4W4L - chains B and C of the 3 polymer chains in the assembly; structure by X-ray diffraction, 2.45 A resolution.

[Chain B]
Name: PPE family protein PPE41
Source organism: Mycobacterium tuberculosis
UniProtKB: H8ETC6 (H8ETC6_MYCTE); residues 1-174 here = UniProt positions 1-174
Amino-acid sequence (174 residues; row label = number of the first residue in the row):
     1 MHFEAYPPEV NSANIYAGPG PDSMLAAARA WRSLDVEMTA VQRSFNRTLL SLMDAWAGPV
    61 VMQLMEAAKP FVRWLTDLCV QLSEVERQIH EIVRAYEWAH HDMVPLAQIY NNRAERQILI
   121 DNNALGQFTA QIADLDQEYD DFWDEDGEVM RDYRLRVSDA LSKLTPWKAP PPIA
What the authors report for this chain:
  - contacts within the chain: Asn123-Phe128 (hydrogen bond)

[Chain C]
Name: EspG5
Source organism: Mycobacterium tuberculosis
UniProtKB: H8F3E2 (H8F3E2_MYCTE); residue numbers follow UniProt; this construct covers 1-300
Amino-acid sequence (314 residues; each row starts with the number of its first residue):
     1 MDQQSTRTDI TVNVDGFWML QALLDIRHVA PELRCRPYVS TDSNDWLNEH PGMAVMREQG
    61 IVVNDAVNEQ VAARMKVLAA PDLEVVALLS RGKLLYGVID DENQPPGSRD IPDNEFRVVL
   121 ARRGQHWVSA VRVGNDITVD DVTVSDSASI AALVMDGLES IHHADPAAIN AVNVPMEEML
   181 EATKSWQESG FNVFSGGDLR RMGISAATVA ALGQALSDPA AEVAVYARQY RDDAKGPSAS
   241 VLSLKDGSGG RIALYQQART AGSGEAWLAI CPATPQLVQV GVKTVLDTLP YGEWKTHSRV
   301 SSGGGSGGGS GGGS
Unresolved in the structure: 1-5, 303-314
Construct notes: expression tag (301-314)

[Interface between chain B and chain C]
Residue-residue contacts (59; chain B residue first):
  Met1(B) - Trp46(C)
  His2(B) - Val39(C)
  His2(B) - Thr41(C)
  Glu4(B) - Trp18(C)
  Glu4(B) - Pro37(C)
  Glu4(B) - Val39(C)  hydrogen bond (side chain-backbone)
  Pro7(B) - Pro106(C)
  Arg116(B) - Arg34(C)
  Arg116(B) - Tyr96(C)  hydrogen bond (side chain-backbone)
  Arg116(B) - Val98(C)
  Ile120(B) - Tyr96(C)  hydrophobic
  Asp121(B) - Gln187(C)
  Asn122(B) - Lys184(C)  hydrogen bond
  Asn123(B) - Tyr96(C)
  Ala124(B) - Leu216(C)
  Ala124(B) - Lys245(C)  hydrogen bond (backbone-side chain)
  Leu125(B) - Met179(C)  hydrophobic
  Leu125(B) - Leu180(C)  hydrophobic
  Leu125(B) - Thr183(C)
  Leu125(B) - Ser243(C)
  Leu125(B) - Leu254(C)  hydrophobic
  Leu125(B) - Leu268(C)  hydrophobic
  Gly126(B) - Tyr96(C)
  Gly126(B) - Val241(C)
  Gln127(B) - Met176(C)
  Gln127(B) - Val241(C)  hydrogen bond (side chain-backbone)
  Gln127(B) - Leu254(C)
  Gln127(B) - Gln256(C)  hydrogen bond
  Thr129(B) - Leu88(C)
  Thr129(B) - Tyr96(C)
  Thr129(B) - Tyr226(C)
  Ala130(B) - Tyr226(C)  hydrophobic
  Ala130(B) - Pro237(C)  hydrophobic
  Ala133(B) - Pro31(C)
  Ala133(B) - Glu32(C)
  Ala133(B) - Tyr226(C)
  Ala133(B) - Arg228(C)
  Asp134(B) - Pro237(C)
  Gln137(B) - His28(C)
  Gln137(B) - Val29(C)
  Gln137(B) - Pro31(C)
  Gln137(B) - Lys235(C)
  Tyr139(B) - Gly107(C)  hydrogen bond (side chain-backbone)
  Asp140(B) - Pro31(C)
  Asp140(B) - Pro37(C)
  Asp140(B) - Arg109(C)  salt bridge
  Trp143(B) - Arg36(C)
  Trp143(B) - Pro37(C)
  Trp143(B) - Gly107(C)
  Trp143(B) - Arg109(C)
  Asp144(B) - Arg27(C)  salt bridge
  Asp144(B) - Val39(C)
  Glu148(B) - Arg27(C)  salt bridge
  Glu148(B) - Val39(C)
  Arg151(B) - Val39(C)
  Arg151(B) - Ser40(C)  hydrogen bond (side chain-backbone)
  Arg154(B) - Thr41(C)
  Arg154(B) - Asp42(C)  salt bridge
  Leu155(B) - Asp42(C)
Also at the interface, not in a pair above, chain B (32 interface residues in all): Ala5, Glu9, Gln117, Phe128, Asp136, Gly147
Also at the interface, not in a pair above, chain C (44 interface residues in all): Tyr38, Ser43, Phe191, Ala224, Ser238, Ser240, Tyr255
Interface features reported in the paper:
  - interface residues, chain B: His2(B), Glu4(B), Pro7(B), Arg116(B), Ala124(B), Leu125(B), Gly126(B), Trp143(B), Gly147(B)

[Overview]
32 residues of chain B face 44 of chain C across their interface, with 8 hydrogen bonds and 4 salt bridges.
Among the polar pairs are Asp140(B)-Arg109(C), Asp144(B)-Arg27(C) and Glu148(B)-Arg27(C). From the paper:
interface residues His2(B), Glu4(B) and Pro7(B) among others; contacts within the chain involving Asn123(B)
and Phe128(B).
Chain B is PPE family protein PPE41 and chain C is EspG5, both from Mycobacterium tuberculosis; the structure,
Crystal structure of EspG5 in complex with PE25 and PPE41 from the ESX-5 type VII secretion ..., was
determined by X-ray diffraction, deposited together with 4W4I, 4W4J and 4W4K.
